Entry 6RYU (electron microscopy, 4.00 A resolution); this record covers chains E and J of the 12 polymer chains in the assembly.

# Chain E
Name: Histone H3.2
Organism: Xenopus laevis
UniProtKB: P84233 (H32_XENLA); residues 0-135 here correspond to UniProt positions 1-136 (UniProt number = residue number + 1)
Amino-acid sequence (136 residues; numbered 0 to 135; the number before each row is that of its first residue; numbering starts at 0):
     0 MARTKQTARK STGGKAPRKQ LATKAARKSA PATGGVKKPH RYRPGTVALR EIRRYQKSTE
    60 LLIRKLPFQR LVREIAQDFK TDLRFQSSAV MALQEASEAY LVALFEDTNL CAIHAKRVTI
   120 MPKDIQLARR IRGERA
Unresolved in the structure: 0-38
Construct notes: conflict Ala102 (Gly103 in P84233)
Swiss-Prot annotation at these positions:
  - modified residue: Arg2 (Asymmetric dimethylarginine), Thr3 (Phosphothreonine), Lys4 (Allysine), Gln5 (5-glutamyl dopamine), Thr6 (Phosphothreonine), Arg8 (Citrulline), Lys9 (N6,N6,N6-trimethyllysine), Ser10 (ADP-ribosylserine), Thr11 (Phosphothreonine), Lys14 (N6-(2-hydroxyisobutyryl)lysine), Arg17 (Asymmetric dimethylarginine), Lys18 (N6-(2-hydroxyisobutyryl)lysine), Lys23 (N6-(2-hydroxyisobutyryl)lysine), Arg26 (Citrulline), Lys27 (N6,N6,N6-trimethyllysine), Ser28 (ADP-ribosylserine), Lys36 (N6,N6,N6-trimethyllysine), Lys37 (N6-methyllysine), Tyr41 (Phosphotyrosine), Lys56 (N6,N6,N6-trimethyllysine) and 8 more in UniProt
  - lipidation: Cys110 (S-palmitoyl cysteine)

# Chain J
Molecule: 149-nt DNA strand
Organism: synthetic construct
Sequence (149 nucleotides; numbered -76 to 72; the number before each row is that of its first residue; numbers below 1 keep their minus sign (DG-76 is residue -76)):
   -76 GCCTATCGAT GTATATATCT GACACGTGCC TGGAGACTAG GGAGTAATCC CCTTGGCGGT
   -16 TAAAACGCGG GGGACAGCGC GTACGTGCGT TTAAGCGGTG CTAGAGCTGT CTACGACCAA
    44 TTGAGCGGCC TCGGCACCGG GATTCTGAT

# Chain E / chain J interface
Pairs across the interface (20; chain E residue first):
  His39(E) - DG70(J)  sugar contact
  Arg40(E) - DG-8(J)  base contact
  Arg42(E) - DG-5(J)  salt bridge to the phosphate
  Arg42(E) - DG70(J)  phosphate contact
  Thr45(E) - DT69(J)  sugar contact
  Thr45(E) - DG70(J)  phosphate contact
  Arg63(E) - DA-13(J)  phosphate contact
  Arg72(E) - DT-23(J)  salt bridge to the phosphate
  Arg83(E) - DT-23(J)  phosphate contact
  Phe84(E) - DT-24(J)  sugar contact
  Phe84(E) - DT-23(J)  hydrogen bond to the phosphate
  Gln85(E) - DT-24(J)  phosphate contact
  Ser86(E) - DT-24(J)  phosphate contact
  Arg116(E) - DA-3(J)  phosphate contact
  Arg116(E) - DC-2(J)  phosphate contact
  Val117(E) - DG-4(J)  sugar contact
  Val117(E) - DA-3(J)  hydrogen bond to the phosphate
  Thr118(E) - DA-3(J)  hydrogen bond to the phosphate
  Met120(E) - DA-3(J)  phosphate contact
  Met120(E) - DC-2(J)  phosphate contact
Interface residues without a listed pair, chain E (17 interface residues in all): Tyr41, Pro43, Lys115
Interface residues without a listed pair, chain J (11 interface residues in all): DA71

# In short
17 residues of chain E and 11 residues of chain J are in contact; the contacts include 3 hydrogen bonds and 2
salt bridges. Among the polar pairs are Phe84(E)-DT-23(J), Val117(E)-DA-3(J) and Thr118(E)-DA-3(J).
Here chain E is Histone H3.2 (Xenopus laevis) and chain J is a 149-nt DNA strand (synthetic construct). Entry
6RYU (Nucleosome-CHD4 complex structure (two CHD4 copies)) was determined by electron microscopy, deposited
together with 6RYR.
